Entry 4M8U (X-ray diffraction, 1.45 A resolution); this record covers chain A.

== Chain A ==
Protein: Oligo-1,6-glucosidase 1
Source organism: Bacillus subtilis subsp. subtilis
Notes: EC 3.2.1.10
UniProtKB: O06994 (O16G1_BACSU); numbering as in UniProt; present here: 1-539, 541-561
Amino-acid sequence (560 residues; each row starts with the number of its first residue; note: 1 number in that range is skipped by the numbering (no residue carries it; nothing is unmodelled there)):
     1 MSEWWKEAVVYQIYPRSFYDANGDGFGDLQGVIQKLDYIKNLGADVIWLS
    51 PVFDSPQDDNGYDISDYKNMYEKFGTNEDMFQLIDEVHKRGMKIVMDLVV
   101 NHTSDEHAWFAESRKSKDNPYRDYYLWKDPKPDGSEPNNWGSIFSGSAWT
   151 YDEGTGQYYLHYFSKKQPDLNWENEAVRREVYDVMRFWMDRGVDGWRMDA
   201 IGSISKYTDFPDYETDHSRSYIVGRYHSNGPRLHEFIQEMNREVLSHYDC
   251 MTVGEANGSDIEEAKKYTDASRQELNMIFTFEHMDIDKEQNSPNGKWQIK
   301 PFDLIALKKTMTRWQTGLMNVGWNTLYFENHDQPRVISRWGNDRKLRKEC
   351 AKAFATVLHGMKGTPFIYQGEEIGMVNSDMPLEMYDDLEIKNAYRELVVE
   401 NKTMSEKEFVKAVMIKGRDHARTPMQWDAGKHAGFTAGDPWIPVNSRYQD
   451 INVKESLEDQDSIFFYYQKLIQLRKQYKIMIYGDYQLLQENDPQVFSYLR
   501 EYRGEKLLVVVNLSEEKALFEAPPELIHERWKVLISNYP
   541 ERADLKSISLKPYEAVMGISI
Disordered / not traced: 1
Differences from the reference sequence: engineered mutation Ala200 (Val in O06994)
Metal / ion sites: Ca2+: Asp20, Asn22, Asp24, Phe26, Asp28
Swiss-Prot annotation at these positions:
  - active site: Asp199 (Nucleophile), Glu255 (Proton donor)
  - binding site (Ca(2+)): Asp20, Asn22, Asp24, Phe26, Asp28
  - site: Asp332 (Transition state stabilizer)

== Summary ==
The Ca2+ site is built by Asp20, Asn22, Asp24, Phe26 and Asp28. Curated annotation (UniProt) lists active-site
residues Asp199 and Glu255 and 5 Ca2+-binding residues.
Chain A is Oligo-1,6-glucosidase 1 (Bacillus subtilis subsp. subtilis); the structure, The Structure of MalL
mutant enzyme V200A from Bacillus subtilus, was determined by X-ray diffraction together with 4M56, 4MAZ and
4MB1 from the same study.
